7DKJ - chains A and C of the 9 polymer chains in the assembly; structure by electron microscopy, 3.70 A resolution.

Chain A:
Molecule: Hemagglutinin
Organism: Influenza A virus (A/Okuda/1957(H2N2))
UniProt: A0A0A7E4R0 (A0A0A7E4R0_9INFA); residues 3-503 here correspond to UniProt positions 16-516 (UniProt number = residue number + 13)
Chain sequence (599 residues; each row starts with the number of its first residue; numbers below 1 keep their minus sign (Met-35 is residue -35)):
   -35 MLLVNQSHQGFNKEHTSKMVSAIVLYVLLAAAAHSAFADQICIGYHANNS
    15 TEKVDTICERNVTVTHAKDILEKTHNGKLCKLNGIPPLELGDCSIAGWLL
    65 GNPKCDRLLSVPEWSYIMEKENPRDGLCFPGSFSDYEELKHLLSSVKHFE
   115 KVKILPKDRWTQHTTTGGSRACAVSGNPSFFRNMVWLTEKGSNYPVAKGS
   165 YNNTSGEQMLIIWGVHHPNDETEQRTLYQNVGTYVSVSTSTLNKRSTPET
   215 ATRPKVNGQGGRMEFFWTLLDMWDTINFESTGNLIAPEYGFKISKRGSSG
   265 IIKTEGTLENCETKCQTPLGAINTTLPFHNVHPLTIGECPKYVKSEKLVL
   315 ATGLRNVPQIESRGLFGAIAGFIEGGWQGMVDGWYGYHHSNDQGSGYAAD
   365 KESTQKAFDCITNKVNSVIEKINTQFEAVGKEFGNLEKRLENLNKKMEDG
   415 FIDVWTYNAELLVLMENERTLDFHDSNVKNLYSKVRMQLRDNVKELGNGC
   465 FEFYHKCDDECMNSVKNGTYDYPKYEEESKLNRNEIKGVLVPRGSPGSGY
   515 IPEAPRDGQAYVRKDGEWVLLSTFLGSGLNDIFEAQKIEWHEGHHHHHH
Unresolved in the structure: -35 to 1, 500-563
Sequence notes: initiating methionine (-35); expression tag (-34 to 2, 504-563); engineered mutation Cys22 (Leu35 in A0A0A7E4R0), Phe93 (Tyr106 in A0A0A7E4R0), Ser98 (Asn111 in A0A0A7E4R0), Cys374 (Gly387 in A0A0A7E4R0)
Disulfide bonds: Cys6-Cys464, Cys44-Cys275, Cys57-Cys69, Cys92-Cys136, Cys279-Cys303, Cys471-Cys475
Covalent attachments: N-acetylglucosamine (NAG) linked to Asn13, Asn25, Asn166, Asn287; glycan linked to Asn481

Chain C:
Molecule: Fv-clasp heavy chain
Organism: Mus musculus
Chain sequence (203 residues; numbered -29 to 173; the number before each row is that of its first residue; numbers below 1 keep their minus sign (Met-29 is residue -29)):
   -29 MKDHLIHNHHKHEHAHAEHLYFQGSSGSSGEVKLVESGGGLVQPGGSLRL
    21 SCGTSGFTLTDDYMTWVRQPPGKALEWLGFIRDRANGYTTEYSASVKGRF
    71 TISRDNSQSIVYLQMNTLRVEDSATYYCARPKGYFPYAMDYWGQGTSVIV
   121 CSGSDYEFLKSWTVEDLQKRLLALDPMMEQEIEEIRQKYQSKRQPILDAI
   171 EAK
Unresolved in the structure: -29 to 0
Disulfide bonds: Cys22-Cys98

Chain A / chain C interface:
Pairs across the interface (31; chain A residue first):
  His10(A) - Phe105(C)
  Glu16(A) - Arg54(C)  salt bridge
  His30(A) - Tyr104(C)
  Lys32(A) - Phe27(C)
  Lys32(A) - Thr28(C)
  Lys32(A) - Leu29(C)
  Ile34(A) - Phe27(C)  hydrophobic
  Thr289(A) - Gly26(C)
  Thr289(A) - Phe27(C)
  Leu290(A) - Phe27(C)  hydrophobic
  Thr316(A) - Leu29(C)
  Thr316(A) - Tyr104(C)  hydrogen bond
  Val345(A) - Phe105(C)
  Asp346(A) - Phe105(C)
  Asp346(A) - Tyr107(C)  hydrogen bond (backbone-side chain)
  Gly347(A) - Phe105(C)
  Gly347(A) - Tyr107(C)
  Trp348(A) - Phe105(C)
  Lys365(A) - Tyr107(C)
  Thr368(A) - Tyr107(C)
  Gln369(A) - Lys102(C)
  Gln369(A) - Tyr107(C)
  Phe372(A) - Leu29(C)  hydrophobic
  Phe372(A) - Lys102(C)
  Phe372(A) - Gly103(C)
  Phe372(A) - Tyr104(C)  hydrophobic
  Asp373(A) - Lys102(C)  salt bridge
  Ile375(A) - Leu29(C)  hydrophobic
  Thr376(A) - Leu29(C)
  Val379(A) - Phe27(C)  hydrophobic
  Asn380(A) - Phe27(C)
Interface residues without a listed pair, chain A (24 interface residues in all): Ala31, Pro291, Ala363
Interface residues without a listed pair, chain C (12 interface residues in all): Thr24, Ala55

Summary:
24 residues of chain A face 12 of chain C across their interface; the contacts include 2 hydrogen bonds and 2
salt bridges. Polar pairs include Glu16(A)-Arg54(C), Asp373(A)-Lys102(C) and Thr316(A)-Tyr104(C).
N-acetylglucosamine is covalently linked to Asn13(A), Asn25(A), Asn166(A) and Asn287(A).
Chain A is Hemagglutinin (Influenza A virus (A/Okuda/1957(H2N2))) and chain C is Fv-clasp heavy chain (Mus
musculus); the structure, Hemagglutinin Influenza A virus (A/Okuda/1957(H2N2) bound with a neutralizing
antibody, was determined by electron microscopy.
